PDB entry 5GRS | electron microscopy, 5.40 A resolution (low resolution: residue-level contacts below are approximate; hydrogen-bond / salt-bridge calls are withheld) | chains G and H of the 12 polymer chains in the assembly

== Chain G (and H) ==
Protein: Sterol regulatory element-binding protein 1
Source organism: Schizosaccharomyces pombe (strain 972 / ATCC 24843)
Notes: chain H of this document is another copy of the same molecule, construct and numbering; everything in this record applies to it too
Reference sequence: Q9UUD1 (SREBP_SCHPO); residue numbers follow UniProt; this construct covers 628-896
Amino-acid sequence (272 residues; each row starts with the number of its first residue):
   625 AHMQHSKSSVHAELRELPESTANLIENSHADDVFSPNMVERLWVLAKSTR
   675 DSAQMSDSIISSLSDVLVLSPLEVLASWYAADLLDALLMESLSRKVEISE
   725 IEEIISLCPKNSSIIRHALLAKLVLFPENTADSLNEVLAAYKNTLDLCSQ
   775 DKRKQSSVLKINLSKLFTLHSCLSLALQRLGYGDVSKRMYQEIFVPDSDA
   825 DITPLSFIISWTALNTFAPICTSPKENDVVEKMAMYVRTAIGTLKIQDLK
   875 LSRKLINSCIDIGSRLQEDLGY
Not modelled in the structure: 625-694, 776-780, 848-849, 889-896 (chain H: 625-691, 775-781, 890-896)
Sequence notes: expression tag (625-627); engineered mutation Ser644 (Cys in Q9UUD1), Ser672 (Cys in Q9UUD1)
UniProt features mapped onto this chain:
  - mutagenesis: Leu783 to Ile785 (In PPP; abolished homotetramerization, leading to the formation of a monomer), Glu855 to Gly866 (In ERG; abolished homotetramerization and formation of a complex with scp1)
Reported in the primary citation:
  - mutagenesis - E855K/R862E/G866D: abolished binding to Sterol regulatory element-binding protein cleavage-activating protein
  - mutagenesis - W702D/Y703D: decreased stability
  - mutagenesis - E855K/R862E/G866D: abolished binding to Scp1-WD40
  - mutagenesis - W702D/Y703D: unchanged binding to Scp1-WD40

== Chain G / chain H interface ==
Contacting residue pairs (11):
  Lys766(G) - Gln815(H)
  Lys766(G) - Glu816(H)
  Ser773(G) - Phe818(H)
  Ile785(G) - Val782(H)
  Ile785(G) - Leu783(H)
  Leu787(G) - Ser773(H)
  Leu790(G) - Leu783(H)
  Val809(G) - Tyr806(H)
  Glu816(G) - Leu762(H)
  Glu816(G) - Lys766(H)
  Phe818(G) - Ser773(H)
Other interface residues (no listed pair), chain G (15 interface residues in all): Asn759, Leu762, Ser781, Val782, Leu783, His794, Tyr806
Other interface residues (no listed pair), chain H (16 interface residues in all): Leu769, Asp770, Ile785, Leu787, Leu790, Val809, Arg812

== Overview ==
The interface between chain G and chain H involves 15 residues on one side and 16 on the other. UniProt lists
15 mutagenesis sites on chain G. The paper reports that E855K/R862E/G866D of chain G abolish binding to Sterol
regulatory element-binding protein cleavage-activating protein; W702D/Y703D of chain G reduce stability.
Chain G and chain H are both Sterol regulatory element-binding protein 1 (Schizosaccharomyces pombe (strain
972 / ATCC 24843)); the structure, Complex structure of the fission yeast SREBP-SCAP binding domains, was
determined by electron microscopy together with 5GPD from the same study.
